Entry 7O4E (X-ray diffraction, 2.50 A resolution); this record covers chain A.

# Chain A
Molecule: Pentatricopeptide repeat-containing protein At3g63370, chloroplastic
From: Arabidopsis thaliana
Reference sequence: Q9M1V3 (PP296_ARATH); residues 826-960 here = UniProt positions 826-960
Amino-acid sequence (138 residues; numbered 823 to 960; the number before each row is that of its first residue):
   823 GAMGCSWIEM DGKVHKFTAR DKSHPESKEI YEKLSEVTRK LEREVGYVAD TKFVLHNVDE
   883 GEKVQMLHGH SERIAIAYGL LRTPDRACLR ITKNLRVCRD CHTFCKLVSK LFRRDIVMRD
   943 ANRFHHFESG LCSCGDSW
Unresolved in the structure: 823-825, 842-844
Sequence notes: expression tag (823-825)
Metal / ion sites: Zn2+ site 1: H892, C920, C923; Zn2+ site 2: H924, H947, C954, C956
Curated features (UniProtKB/Swiss-Prot):
  - region: G834 to E864 (Type E(+) motif)
From the paper describing this entry:
  - Zn2+ coordination: H892, C920, C923, H924, H947, C954, C956
  - mutagenesis - H892A, H892C, E894A, E894Q, R895A: abolished catalytic activity
  - contacts within the chain: E894-K915 (salt bridge), S828-K915 (hydrogen bond), S893-K915 (hydrogen bond), K928-D958 (hydrogen bond), H924-W960 (pi stacking), V919-W960 (hydrogen bond)
  - mutagenesis - D922A, R945A, D958A, W960A: decreased catalytic activity
  - mutagenesis - E894Q: unchanged expression
  - mutagenesis - K915A: unchanged stability
  - mutagenesis - L917A: decreased stability in response to THU

# Summary
H892, C920 and C923 coordinate Zn2+ site 1. The Zn2+ site 2 is built by H924, H947, C954 and C956. The paper
reports that H892A, H892C and E894A, among others, abolish catalytic activity; Zn2+ coordination by H892, C920
and C923 among others; 11 substitutions were tested in all.
Chain A is Pentatricopeptide repeat-containing protein At3g63370, chloroplastic (Arabidopsis thaliana); the
structure, The DYW domain of A. thaliana OTP86 in its inactive state, was determined by X-ray diffraction,
deposited together with 7O4F.
